4LJN - chain A; structure by X-ray diffraction, 3.00 A resolution.

# Chain A
Molecule: Histone acetyltransferase KAT6A
Organism: Homo sapiens
Notes: EC 2.3.1.48
UniProt: Q92794 (KAT6A_HUMAN); residues 194-323 here = UniProt positions 194-323
Amino-acid sequence (136 residues; numbered 188 to 323; the number before each row is that of its first residue):
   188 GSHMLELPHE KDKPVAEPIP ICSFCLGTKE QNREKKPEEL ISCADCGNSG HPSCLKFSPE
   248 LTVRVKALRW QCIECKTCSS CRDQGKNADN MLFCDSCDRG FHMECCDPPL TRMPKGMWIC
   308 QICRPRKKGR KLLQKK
Unresolved in the structure: 188-192, 270-273, 317-323
Differences from the reference sequence: expression tag (188-193)
Swiss-Prot annotation at these positions:
  - zinc finger: I206 to C265 (PHD-type 1), C259 to R313 (PHD-type 2)
Ion coordination: Zn2+ site 1: C209, C212, H238, C241; Zn2+ site 2: C230, C233, C259, C262; Zn2+ site 3: C265, C268, H289, C292; Zn2+ site 4: C281, C284, C307, C310
From the paper describing this entry:
  - contacts within the chain: L194-I309 (hydrophobic contact), H196-R269, E197-R286 (salt bridge), W257-D285 (hydrogen bond)
  - conformationally variable residues (order/disorder transition): D270 to K273

# In short
The Zn2+ site 1 is built by C209, C212, H238 and C241. The Zn2+ site 2 is built by C230, C233, C259 and C262.
The paper reports conformational variability at D270; contacts within the chain involving L194, I309 and H196
among others.
Chain A is Histone acetyltransferase KAT6A (Homo sapiens); the structure, Crystal Structure of MOZ double PHD
finger, was determined by X-ray diffraction together with 4LK9, 4LKA and 4LLB from the same study.
